Entry 7Q2W (X-ray diffraction, 1.65 A resolution); this record covers chains FFF and EEE of the 6 polymer chains in the assembly.

== Chain FFF (and EEE) ==
Protein: Uridine phosphorylase
Source organism: Shewanella oneidensis MR-1
Notes: EC 2.4.2.3; chain EEE of this document is another copy of the same molecule, construct and numbering; everything in this record applies to it too
UniProt: Q8E9X9 (Q8E9X9_SHEON); residues 1-251 here correspond to UniProt positions 2-252 (UniProt number = residue number + 1)
Amino-acid sequence (251 residues; numbered 1 to 251; the number before each row is that of its first residue):
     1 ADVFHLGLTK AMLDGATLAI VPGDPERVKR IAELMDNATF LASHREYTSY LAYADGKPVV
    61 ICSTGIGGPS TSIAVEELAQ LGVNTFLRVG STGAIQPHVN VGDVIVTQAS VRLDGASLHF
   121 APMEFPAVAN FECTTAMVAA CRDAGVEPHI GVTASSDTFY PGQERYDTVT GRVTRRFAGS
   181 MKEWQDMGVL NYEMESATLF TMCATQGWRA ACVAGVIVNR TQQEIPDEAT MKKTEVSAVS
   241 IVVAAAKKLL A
Disordered / not traced: 229-235 (chain EEE: 223-231)
Differences from the reference sequence: engineered mutation Ser91 (Thr92 in Q8E9X9)
Residues lining bound ligands: uracil (URA): Ser91, Thr92, Gly93, Phe159, Gln163, Arg165, Tyr192, Glu193, Met194, Ile217, Val218

== Chain FFF / chain EEE interface ==
Pairs across the interface (109):
  Phe4(FFF) with Phe159(EEE), hydrophobic; Tyr160(EEE); Arg165(EEE); Asp167(EEE)
  His5(FFF) with Phe159(EEE)
  Gly23(FFF) with Arg45(EEE)
  Asp24(FFF) with Arg45(EEE), salt bridge
  Pro25(FFF) with Arg45(EEE)
  Glu26(FFF) with Ser43(EEE); His44(EEE); Arg45(EEE), hydrogen bond (side chain-backbone)
  Ser43(FFF) with Glu26(EEE)
  His44(FFF) with Glu26(EEE)
  Arg45(FFF) with Asp24(EEE); Pro25(EEE); Glu26(EEE), hydrogen bond (backbone-side chain); Ile66(EEE)
  Glu46(FFF) with Glu46(EEE); Gly65(EEE); Ile66(EEE), hydrogen bond (side chain-backbone)
  Tyr47(FFF) with Ile66(EEE)
  Gly65(FFF) with Glu46(EEE)
  Ile66(FFF) with Arg45(EEE); Glu46(EEE), hydrogen bond (backbone-side chain); Ser70(EEE); Ile73(EEE), hydrophobic
  Gly67(FFF) with Pro69(EEE)
  Pro69(FFF) with Gly67(EEE); Pro69(EEE); Asp157(EEE); Met194(EEE), hydrophobic
  Ser70(FFF) with Ile66(EEE)
  Ser72(FFF) with Asp157(EEE); Thr158(EEE)
  Ile73(FFF) with Ile66(EEE), hydrophobic; Phe159(EEE), hydrophobic
  Glu76(FFF) with Tyr160(EEE); Thr168(EEE); Val169(EEE), hydrogen bond (side chain-backbone)
  Glu77(FFF) with Tyr160(EEE), hydrogen bond
  Ala79(FFF) with Val169(EEE)
  Gln80(FFF) with Asp167(EEE), hydrogen bond (side chain-backbone); Thr168(EEE); Val169(EEE)
  Leu113(FFF) with His119(EEE), hydrogen bond (backbone-side chain)
  Gly115(FFF) with Gly115(EEE); Asp157(EEE), hydrogen bond (backbone-side chain)
  Ala116(FFF) with Asp157(EEE), hydrogen bond (backbone-side chain); Thr158(EEE)
  Leu118(FFF) with Thr174(EEE); Arg176(EEE); Phe177(EEE)
  His119(FFF) with Leu113(EEE), hydrogen bond (side chain-backbone); Ser156(EEE); Asp157(EEE); Thr158(EEE), hydrogen bond; Pro161(EEE); Gly162(EEE); Thr174(EEE); Phe177(EEE)
  Phe120(FFF) with Thr158(EEE); Pro161(EEE), hydrophobic; Thr174(EEE), hydrogen bond (backbone-side chain)
  Ala121(FFF) with Thr174(EEE)
  Pro122(FFF) with Thr174(EEE)
  Ser156(FFF) with His119(EEE), hydrogen bond
  Asp157(FFF) with Pro69(EEE); Ser72(EEE); Gly115(EEE), hydrogen bond (side chain-backbone); Ala116(EEE), hydrogen bond (side chain-backbone); His119(EEE); Asp157(EEE)
  Thr158(FFF) with Ser72(EEE); Ala116(EEE); His119(EEE), hydrogen bond
  Phe159(FFF) with His5(EEE); Ile73(EEE), hydrophobic
  Tyr160(FFF) with Glu76(EEE); Glu77(EEE), hydrogen bond; Gln80(EEE)
  Pro161(FFF) with His119(EEE); Phe120(EEE), hydrophobic
  Gly162(FFF) with His119(EEE)
  Asp167(FFF) with Gln80(EEE)
  Thr168(FFF) with Glu76(EEE); Gln80(EEE)
  Val169(FFF) with Glu76(EEE), hydrogen bond (backbone-side chain); Ala79(EEE); Gln80(EEE); Trp208(EEE), hydrophobic
  Thr170(FFF) with Gln206(EEE), hydrogen bond
  Arg172(FFF) with Thr205(EEE), hydrogen bond (side chain-backbone); Gln206(EEE)
  Thr174(FFF) with Leu118(EEE); His119(EEE); Phe120(EEE), hydrogen bond (side chain-backbone); Ala121(EEE)
  Arg176(FFF) with Leu118(EEE); His119(EEE)
  Phe177(FFF) with Leu118(EEE); His119(EEE)
  Met194(FFF) with Pro69(EEE), hydrophobic; Ile73(EEE), hydrophobic
  Thr205(FFF) with Arg172(EEE), hydrogen bond (backbone-side chain)
  Gln206(FFF) with Thr170(EEE), hydrogen bond; Arg172(EEE), hydrogen bond
  Trp208(FFF) with Val169(EEE), hydrophobic
  Ile225(FFF) with Phe4(EEE), hydrophobic
  Pro226(FFF) with Phe4(EEE), hydrophobic
Also at the interface, not in a pair above, chain FFF (54 interface residues in all): Arg27, Gly68, Ser91
Also at the interface, not in a pair above, chain EEE (52 interface residues in all): Gly23, Tyr47, Gly68, Asp114, Pro122

== Summary ==
Chain FFF and chain EEE form an interface of 54 and 52 residues respectively; the contacts include 25 hydrogen
bonds and 1 salt bridge. Polar contacts include Asp24(FFF)-Arg45(EEE), Glu26(FFF)-Arg45(EEE) and
Glu46(FFF)-Ile66(EEE). Bound to chain FFF: uracil.
Chain FFF and chain EEE are both Uridine phosphorylase (Shewanella oneidensis MR-1); the structure, Mutant
T91S of uridine phosphorylase from Shewanella oneidensis, was determined by X-ray diffraction together with
7Q30 from the same study.
